PDB entry 3RMZ | X-ray diffraction, 1.72 A resolution | chains B and D of the 6 polymer chains in the assembly

== Chain B ==
Name: Methylamine utilization protein MauG
Source organism: Paracoccus denitrificans
Notes: EC 1.-.-.-
Reference sequence: Q51658 (MAUG_PARDP); residues 1-367 here correspond to UniProt positions 21-387 (UniProt number = residue number + 20)
Amino-acid sequence (373 residues; row label = number of the first residue in the row):
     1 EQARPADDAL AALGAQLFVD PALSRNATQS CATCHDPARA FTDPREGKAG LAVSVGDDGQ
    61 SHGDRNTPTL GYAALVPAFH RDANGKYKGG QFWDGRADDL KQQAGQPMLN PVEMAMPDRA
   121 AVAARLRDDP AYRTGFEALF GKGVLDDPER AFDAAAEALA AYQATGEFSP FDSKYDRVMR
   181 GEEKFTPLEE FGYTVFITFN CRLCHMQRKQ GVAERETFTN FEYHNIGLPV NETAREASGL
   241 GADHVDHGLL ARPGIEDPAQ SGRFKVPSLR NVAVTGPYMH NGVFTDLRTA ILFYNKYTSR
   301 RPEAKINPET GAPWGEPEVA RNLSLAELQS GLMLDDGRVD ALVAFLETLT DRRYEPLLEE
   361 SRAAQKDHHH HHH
Unresolved in the structure: 1-5, 361-373
Construct notes: engineered mutation Phe199 (Trp219 in Q51658); expression tag (368-373)
UniProt features mapped onto this chain:
  - binding site (heme c): Cys31, Cys34, His35, Cys201, Cys204, His205, His280
Reported in the primary citation:
  - mutagenesis - W199F: abolished catalytic activity on preMADH
  - mutagenesis - W199F (approximately 10%): decreased catalytic activity on quinol MADH

== Chain D ==
Name: Methylamine dehydrogenase heavy chain
Source organism: Paracoccus denitrificans
Notes: EC 1.4.99.3
Reference sequence: A1BB97 (A1BB97_PARDP); residues 1-386 here correspond to UniProt positions 32-417 (UniProt number = residue number + 31)
Amino-acid sequence (386 residues; row label = number of the first residue in the row):
     1 QDAPEAETQA QETQGQAAAR AAAADLAAGQ DDEPRILEAP APDARRVYVN DPAHFAAVTQ
    61 QFVIDGEAGR VIGMIDGGFL PNPVVADDGS FIAHASTVFS RIARGERTDY VEVFDPVTLL
   121 PTADIELPDA PRFLVGTYPW MTSLTPDGKT LLFYQFSPAP AVGVVDLEGK AFKRMLDVPD
   181 CYHIFPTAPD TFFMHCRDGS LAKVAFGTEG TPEITHTEVF HPEDEFLINH PAYSQKAGRL
   241 VWPTYTGKIH QIDLSSGDAK FLPAVEALTE AERADGWRPG GWQQVAYHRA LDRIYLLVDQ
   301 RDEWRHKTAS RFVVVLDAKT GERLAKFEMG HEIDSINVSQ DEKPLLYALS TGDKTLYIHD
   361 AESGEELRSV NQLGHGPQVI TTADMG
Unresolved in the structure: 1-10
Cystine bridges: Cys181-Cys196

== How chain B and chain D interact ==
Pairs across the interface - 12 pairs, chain B then chain D:
  Asn84(B) - Glu33(D)
  Lys86(B) - Glu33(D)  salt bridge
  Arg208(B) - Gly29(D)  hydrogen bond (side chain-backbone)
  Arg208(B) - Gln30(D)  hydrogen bond (side chain-backbone)
  Arg208(B) - Asp31(D)
  Lys209(B) - Asp31(D)  hydrogen bond (backbone-side chain)
  Lys209(B) - Asp32(D)
  Lys209(B) - Glu33(D)  salt bridge
  Lys209(B) - Pro34(D)
  Gln210(B) - Asp31(D)  hydrogen bond (backbone-side chain)
  Gln210(B) - Asp32(D)
  Gln210(B) - Pro34(D)

== In short ==
5 residues of chain B and 6 residues of chain D are in contact; the contacts include 4 hydrogen bonds and 2
salt bridges. Among the polar pairs are Lys86(B)-Glu33(D), Lys209(B)-Glu33(D) and Arg208(B)-Gly29(D). The
paper reports that W199F of chain B abolishes catalytic activity on preMADH; W199F of chain B reduces
catalytic activity on quinol MADH.
Here chain B is Methylamine utilization protein MauG and chain D is Methylamine dehydrogenase heavy chain,
both from Paracoccus denitrificans. Entry 3RMZ (Crystal Structure of the W199F-MauG/pre-Methylamine
Dehydrogenase Complex) was determined by X-ray diffraction, deposited together with 3RLM and 3RN0.
